PDB entry 6WSI | X-ray diffraction, 1.75 A resolution | chains A and D of the 4 polymer chains in the assembly

[Chain A (and D)]
Name: Isocitrate lyase
Organism: Mycobacterium tuberculosis
Notes: EC 4.1.3.1; chain D of this document is another copy of the same molecule, construct and numbering; everything in this record applies to it too
Reference sequence: A0A045H6H0 (A0A045H6H0_MYCTX); residue numbers follow UniProt; this construct covers 1-428
Sequence (428 residues; row label = number of the first residue in the row):
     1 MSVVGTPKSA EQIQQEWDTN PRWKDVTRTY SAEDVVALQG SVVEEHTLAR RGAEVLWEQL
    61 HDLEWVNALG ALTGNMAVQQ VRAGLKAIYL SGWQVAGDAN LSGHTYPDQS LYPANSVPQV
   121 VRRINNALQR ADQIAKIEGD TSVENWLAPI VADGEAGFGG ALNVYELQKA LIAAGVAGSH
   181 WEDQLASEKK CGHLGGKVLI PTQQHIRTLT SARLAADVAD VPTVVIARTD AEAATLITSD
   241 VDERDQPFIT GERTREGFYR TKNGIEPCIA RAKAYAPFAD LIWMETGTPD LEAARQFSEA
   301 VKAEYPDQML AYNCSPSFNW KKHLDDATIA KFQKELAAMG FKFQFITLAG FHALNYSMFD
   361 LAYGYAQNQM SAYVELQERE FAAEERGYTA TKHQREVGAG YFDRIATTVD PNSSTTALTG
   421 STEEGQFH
Disordered / not traced: 428
Bound ions: Mg2+ site 1: Asp153 (together with glyoxylic acid); Mg2+ site 2: Ala276, Ala279, Gln308 (together with glycerol)
Small-molecule neighbours:
  - glyoxylic acid (GLV): Tyr89, Ser91, Gly92, Trp93, Asp108, Asp153, His180, Arg228, Trp283, Thr347, Leu348
  - (2R,3S)-oxirane-2,3-dicarboxylic acid (U9S): Trp93, Asp108, Cys191, Gly192, His193, Arg228, Glu285, Asn313, Ser315, Pro316, Ser317, Thr347, Leu348

[Interface between chain A and chain D]
Pairs across the interface - 29 pairs, chain A then chain D:
  Leu101(A) - Asn115(D)
  Tyr106(A) - Glu166(D)  hydrogen bond
  Gln109(A) - Leu162(D)
  Ser110(A) - Asn163(D)  hydrogen bond (backbone-side chain)
  Leu111(A) - Leu162(D)  hydrophobic
  Leu111(A) - Asn163(D)
  Pro113(A) - Asn115(D)
  Asn115(A) - Leu101(D)  hydrogen bond (side chain-backbone)
  Asn115(A) - Pro113(D)
  Gly159(A) - Ser187(D)
  Gly160(A) - Ser187(D)
  Leu162(A) - Gln109(D)
  Leu162(A) - Leu111(D)  hydrophobic
  Asn163(A) - Ser110(D)  hydrogen bond (side chain-backbone)
  Asn163(A) - Leu111(D)
  Glu166(A) - Tyr106(D)  hydrogen bond
  Ser187(A) - Gly159(D)
  Ser187(A) - Gly160(D)
  Arg207(A) - Arg255(D)
  Asp240(A) - Arg253(D)  salt bridge
  Val241(A) - Arg255(D)
  Val241(A) - Glu256(D)
  Arg253(A) - Asp240(D)  salt bridge
  Arg253(A) - Tyr259(D)
  Thr254(A) - Val241(D)
  Arg255(A) - Val241(D)
  Gly257(A) - Ser239(D)
  Tyr259(A) - Arg253(D)  hydrogen bond
  Tyr259(A) - Tyr259(D)
Also at the interface, not in a pair above, chain A (27 interface residues in all): His104, Ala114, Lys169, Glu188, Ser239, Glu256
Also at the interface, not in a pair above, chain D (27 interface residues in all): His104, Ala114, Lys169, Glu188, Arg207, Thr254, Gly257

[Overview]
The chain A/chain D interface involves 27 residues from each chain, with 6 hydrogen bonds and 2 salt bridges.
Among the polar pairs are Asp240(A)-Arg253(D), Tyr106(A)-Glu166(D) and Ser110(A)-Asn163(D). Chain A binds
glyoxylic acid and (2R,3S)-oxirane-2,3-dicarboxylic acid.
Both chains are Isocitrate lyase (Mycobacterium tuberculosis). Entry 6WSI (Intact cis-2,3-epoxysuccinic acid
bound to Isocitrate Lyase-1 from Mycobacterium tuberculosis) was determined by X-ray diffraction (same
publication as 6VB9).
